Entry 6QIO (X-ray diffraction, 1.95 A resolution); this record covers chains A and B of the 3 polymer chains in the assembly.

Chain A:
Name: Serum albumin
Source organism: Homo sapiens
Reference sequence: P02768 (ALBU_HUMAN); residues 1-585 here correspond to UniProt positions 25-609 (UniProt number = residue number + 24)
Sequence (585 residues; row label = number of the first residue in the row):
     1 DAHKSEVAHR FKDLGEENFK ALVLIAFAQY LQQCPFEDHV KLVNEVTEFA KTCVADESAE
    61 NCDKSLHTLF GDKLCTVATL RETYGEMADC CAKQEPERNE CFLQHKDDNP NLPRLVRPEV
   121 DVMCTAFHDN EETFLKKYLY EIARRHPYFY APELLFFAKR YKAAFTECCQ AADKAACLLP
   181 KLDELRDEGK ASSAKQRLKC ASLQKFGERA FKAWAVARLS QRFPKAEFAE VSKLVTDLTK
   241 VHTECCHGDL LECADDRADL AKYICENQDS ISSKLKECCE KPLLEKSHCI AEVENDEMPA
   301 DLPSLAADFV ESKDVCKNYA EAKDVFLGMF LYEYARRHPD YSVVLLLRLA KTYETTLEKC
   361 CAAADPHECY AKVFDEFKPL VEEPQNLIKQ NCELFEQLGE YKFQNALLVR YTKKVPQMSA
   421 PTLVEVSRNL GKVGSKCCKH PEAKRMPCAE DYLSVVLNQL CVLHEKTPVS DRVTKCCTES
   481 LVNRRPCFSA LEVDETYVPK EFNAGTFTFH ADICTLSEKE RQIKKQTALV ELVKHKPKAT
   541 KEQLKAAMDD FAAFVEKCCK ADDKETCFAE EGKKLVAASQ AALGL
Unresolved in the structure: 1-2
Disulfides: Cys53-Cys62, Cys75-Cys91, Cys90-Cys101, Cys124-Cys169, Cys168-Cys177, Cys200-Cys246, Cys245-Cys253, Cys265-Cys279, Cys278-Cys289, Cys316-Cys361, Cys360-Cys369, Cys392-Cys438, Cys437-Cys448, Cys461-Cys477, Cys476-Cys487, Cys514-Cys559, Cys558-Cys567
Sequence notes: engineered mutation Met418 (Val442 in P02768), Ala420 (Thr444 in P02768), Gly505 (Glu529 in P02768), Ala547 (Val571 in P02768)
Ligand contacts: Somapacitan (JG5): Phe206, Arg209, Ala210, Lys212, Ala213, Val216, Phe228, Ala229, Ser232, Asp324, Val325, Leu327, Gly328, Leu331, Leu347, Ala350, Lys351, Glu354, Ser480, Leu481, Val482
UniProt features mapped onto this chain:
  - binding site (Cu cation): His3
  - binding site (Ca(2+)): Glu6, Asp13, Glu244, Asp249, Glu252, Asp255, Asp259
  - binding site (Zn(2+)): His67, His247, Asp249
  - binding site ((4Z,15Z)-bilirubin IXalpha): Lys240
  - site: Lys4 (Not glycated), Lys20 (Not glycated), Lys41 (Not glycated), Lys64 (Not glycated), Lys73 (Not glycated), Lys93 (Not glycated), Lys106 (Not glycated), Lys136 (Not glycated), Lys159 (Not glycated), Lys174 (Not glycated), Lys181 (Not glycated), Lys190 (Not glycated), Lys195 (Not glycated), Lys199 (Aspirin-acetylated lysine), Lys205 (Not glycated), Lys212 (Not glycated), Lys240 (Not glycated), Lys262 (Not glycated), Lys274 (Not glycated), Lys286 (Not glycated) and 18 more in UniProt
  - modified residue: Ser5 (Phosphoserine), Ser58 (Phosphoserine), Ser65 (Phosphoserine), Thr83 (Phosphothreonine), Lys205 (N6-succinyllysine), Ser273 (Phosphoserine), Ser419 (Phosphoserine), Thr422 (Phosphothreonine), Lys436 (N6-succinyllysine), Ser489 (Phosphoserine), Lys519 (N6-succinyllysine), Lys534 (N6-methyllysine), Lys564 (N6-succinyllysine)
  - glycosylation: Lys12 (N-linked (Glc) (glycation) lysine), Lys51 (N-linked (Glc) (glycation) lysine), Lys137 (N-linked (Glc) (glycation) lysine), Lys162 (N-linked (Glc) (glycation) lysine), Lys199 (N-linked (Glc) (glycation) lysine), Lys225 (N-linked (Glc) (glycation) lysine), Lys233 (N-linked (Glc) (glycation) lysine), Lys276 (N-linked (Glc) (glycation) lysine), Lys281 (N-linked (Glc) (glycation) lysine), Lys313 (N-linked (Glc) (glycation) lysine), Lys317 (N-linked (Glc) (glycation) lysine), Asn318 (N-linked (GlcNAc...) asparagine), Lys323 (N-linked (Glc) (glycation) lysine), Lys351 (N-linked (Glc) (glycation) lysine), Lys378 (N-linked (Glc) (glycation) lysine), Lys413 (N-linked (Glc) (glycation) lysine), Lys439 (N-linked (Glc) (glycation) lysine), Lys444 (N-linked (Glc) (glycation) lysine), Asp494 (N-linked (GlcNAc...) asparagine), Lys525 (N-linked (Glc) (glycation) lysine) and 4 more in UniProt

Chain B:
Name: IgG receptor FcRn large subunit p51
Source organism: Homo sapiens
Reference sequence: P55899 (FCGRN_HUMAN); residues 1-274 here correspond to UniProt positions 24-297 (UniProt number = residue number + 23)
Sequence (274 residues; numbered 1 to 274; the number before each row is that of its first residue):
     1 AESHLSLLYH LTAVSSPAPG TPAFWVSGWL GPQQYLSYNS LRGEAEPCGA WVWENQVSWY
    61 WEKETTDLRI KEKLFLEAFK ALGGKGPYTL QGLLGCELGP DNTSVPTAKF ALNGEEFMNF
   121 DLKQGTWGGD WPEALAISQR WQQQDKAANK ELTFLLFSCP HRLREHLERG RGNLEWKEPP
   181 SMRLKARPSS PGFSVLTCSA FSFYPPELQL RFLRNGLAAG TGQGDFGPNS DGSFHASSSL
   241 TVKSGDEHHY CCIVQHAGLA QPLRVELESP AKSS
Unresolved in the structure: 1-2, 270-274
Disulfides: Cys96-Cys159, Cys198-Cys252
Covalent attachments: cysteine (CYS) linked to Cys48
Ligand contacts: cysteine (CYS): Gln34, Ser37, Pro47
UniProt features mapped onto this chain:
  - region: Glu268 to Ser274 (Connecting peptide)
  - glycosylation: Asn102 (N-linked (GlcNAc...) asparagine)

Interface between chain A and chain B:
Pairs across the interface - 61 pairs, chain A then chain B:
  Arg81(A) with Asn149(B); Leu152(B); Thr153(B), hydrogen bond; Phe157(B)
  Glu82(A) with Leu156(B); Phe157(B); His161(B)
  Thr83(A) with Phe157(B)
  Gly85(A) with Phe157(B)
  Glu86(A) with Lys150(B), salt bridge; Thr153(B)
  Asp89(A) with Asn149(B), hydrogen bond
  Asn109(A) with Val57(B); Ser58(B), hydrogen bond (side chain-backbone); Trp59(B)
  Asn111(A) with Val57(B); Glu165(B), hydrogen bond; Arg169(B), hydrogen bond
  Gln417(A) with Glu44(B)
  Met418(A) with Trp59(B), hydrophobic; Glu62(B)
  Ser419(A) with Trp61(B); Glu62(B), hydrogen bond
  Pro421(A) with Gln56(B); Val57(B); Ser58(B)
  Thr422(A) with Ser58(B); Trp59(B), hydrogen bond (side chain-backbone); Glu62(B), hydrogen bond
  Glu425(A) with Ser58(B), hydrogen bond
  Leu460(A) with Trp59(B), hydrophobic
  Leu463(A) with Trp59(B)
  His464(A) with Trp59(B)
  Thr467(A) with Trp59(B); Glu62(B); Lys63(B); Thr66(B)
  Pro468(A) with Arg69(B)
  Val469(A) with Glu62(B)
  Tyr497(A) with Arg42(B), hydrogen bond; Glu44(B)
  Val498(A) with Arg42(B), hydrogen bond (backbone-side chain)
  Pro499(A) with Arg42(B)
  Lys500(A) with Arg42(B)
  Thr506(A) with Trp53(B)
  Phe507(A) with Trp53(B), hydrophobic
  Thr508(A) with Gly49(B); Ala50(B); Trp53(B), hydrogen bond (backbone-side chain)
  Phe509(A) with Trp53(B)
  His510(A) with Ala50(B); Asn173(B); Trp176(B)
  Asp512(A) with Gly172(B)
  Lys524(A) with Trp53(B), hydrogen bond (side chain-backbone)
  Thr527(A) with Val52(B); Trp53(B)
  Ala528(A) with Trp53(B), hydrophobic
  Glu531(A) with Val52(B)
  Glu565(A) with Trp176(B), hydrogen bond; Glu178(B)
Interface residues without a listed pair, chain A (38 interface residues in all): Tyr84, Gly505, Thr566
Interface residues without a listed pair, chain B (31 interface residues in all): Glu46, Lys177, Asp231

Summary:
The interface between chain A and chain B involves 38 residues on one side and 31 on the other, with 14
hydrogen bonds and 1 salt bridge. Among the polar pairs are Glu86(A)-Lys150(B), Arg81(A)-Thr153(B) and
Asp89(A)-Asn149(B). Bound to chain A: Somapacitan.
Here chain A is Serum albumin and chain B is IgG receptor FcRn large subunit p51, both from Homo sapiens.
Entry 6QIO (Ternary complex of FcRn ectodomain, FcRn binding optimised human serum albumin and the human
growth hormone ...) was determined by X-ray diffraction (same publication as 6QIP).
